1FJ8 - chains A and B; structure by X-ray diffraction, 2.27 A resolution.

# Chain A (and B)
Name: Beta-ketoacyl-[acyl carrier protein] synthase I
From: Escherichia coli
Notes: EC 2.3.1.41; chain B of this document is another copy of the same molecule, construct and numbering; everything in this record applies to it too
UniProtKB: P0A953 (FABB_ECOLI); residues 1-406 here = UniProt positions 1-406
Chain sequence (406 residues; each row starts with the number of its first residue):
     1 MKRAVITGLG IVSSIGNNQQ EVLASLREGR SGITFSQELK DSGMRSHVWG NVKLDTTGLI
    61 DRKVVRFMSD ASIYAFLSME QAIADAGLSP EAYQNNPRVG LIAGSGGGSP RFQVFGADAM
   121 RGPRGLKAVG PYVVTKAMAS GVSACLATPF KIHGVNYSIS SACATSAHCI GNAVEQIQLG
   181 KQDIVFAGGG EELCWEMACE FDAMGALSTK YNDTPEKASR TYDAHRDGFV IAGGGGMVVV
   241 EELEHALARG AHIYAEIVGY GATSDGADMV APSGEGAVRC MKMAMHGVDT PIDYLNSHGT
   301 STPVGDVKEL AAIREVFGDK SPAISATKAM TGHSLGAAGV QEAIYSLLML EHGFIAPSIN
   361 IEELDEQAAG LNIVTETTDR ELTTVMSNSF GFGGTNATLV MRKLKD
Disordered / not traced: 1, 405-406
Covalently attached groups: cerulenin (CER) linked to Cys163
Small-molecule neighbours:
  - cerulenin (CER; (2s, 3r)-3-hydroxy-4-oxo-7,10-trans,trans-dodecadienamide), molecule 1: Gly106, Gly107, Pro110, Ala162, Met197, Glu200, Phe201, His298, Thr300, His333, Leu335, Phe390, Gly391, Phe392
  - cerulenin (CER), molecule 2: Gln113, Val134, Ala137, Met138
Swiss-Prot annotation at these positions:
  - active site (For beta-ketoacyl synthase activity): Cys163, His298, His333
  - natural variant: Ala4 (A4T: In strain: MA-1 / fabB3), Ser140 (S140F: In strain: K1060 / fabB5), Gly299 (G299S: In strain: MA-1 / fabB3), Ala329 (A329V: In strain: M5 / fabB15)

# Interface between chain A and chain B
Pairs across the interface (154; chain A residue first):
  Ser42(A) - Met120(B)
  Gly43(A) - Met120(B)
  Met44(A) - Met120(B)
  Arg45(A) - Leu126(B)
  Phe67(A) - Val270(B)  hydrophobic
  Gly106(A) - Met138(B)
  Gly106(A) - Ala139(B)  hydrogen bond (backbone-backbone)
  Pro110(A) - Gln113(B)
  Gln113(A) - Ser109(B)
  Gln113(A) - Pro110(B)
  Gln113(A) - Gln113(B)  hydrogen bond
  Gln113(A) - Val114(B)
  Gln113(A) - Glu200(B)
  Val114(A) - Gln113(B)
  Val114(A) - Ala117(B)  hydrophobic
  Gly116(A) - Glu200(B)
  Ala117(A) - Val114(B)  hydrophobic
  Asp118(A) - Arg121(B)  salt bridge
  Met120(A) - Ser42(B)
  Met120(A) - Gly43(B)
  Met120(A) - Met44(B)
  Met120(A) - Cys199(B)  hydrophobic
  Arg121(A) - Val114(B)
  Arg121(A) - Asp118(B)  salt bridge
  Arg121(A) - Trp195(B)
  Leu126(A) - Arg45(B)
  Leu126(A) - Cys199(B)
  Leu126(A) - Asp202(B)
  Leu126(A) - Ala203(B)
  Val129(A) - Ala203(B)  hydrophobic
  Gly130(A) - Ala203(B)
  Pro131(A) - Ala203(B)
  Pro131(A) - Met204(B)  hydrophobic
  Val133(A) - Glu200(B)
  Val134(A) - Glu200(B)
  Val134(A) - Phe201(B)  hydrophobic
  Val134(A) - Met204(B)  hydrophobic
  Val134(A) - Phe392(B)  hydrophobic
  Thr135(A) - Met269(B)
  Thr135(A) - Val270(B)
  Met138(A) - Gly106(B)
  Met138(A) - Phe392(B)  hydrophobic
  Ala139(A) - Gly106(B)  hydrogen bond (backbone-backbone)
  Ala139(A) - Ala139(B)  hydrophobic
  Ala139(A) - Ser160(B)
  Ser140(A) - Ser160(B)
  Ser140(A) - Ser161(B)
  Ser140(A) - Ala162(B)  hydrogen bond (side chain-backbone)
  Ala144(A) - Met269(B)
  Ala144(A) - Gly393(B)
  Cys145(A) - Met269(B)  hydrophobic
  Ala147(A) - Ser264(B)
  Ala147(A) - Gly266(B)
  Thr148(A) - Gly266(B)
  Thr148(A) - Ala267(B)
  Thr148(A) - Asp268(B)
  Thr148(A) - Met269(B)  hydrogen bond
  Thr148(A) - Gly393(B)  hydrogen bond (side chain-backbone)
  Lys151(A) - Gly266(B)  hydrogen bond (side chain-backbone)
  Ile152(A) - Ser264(B)  hydrogen bond (backbone-side chain)
  Ile152(A) - Asp265(B)
  Ile152(A) - Gly266(B)  hydrogen bond (backbone-backbone)
  His153(A) - Thr263(B)
  His153(A) - Ser264(B)  hydrogen bond (backbone-backbone)
  His153(A) - Asp265(B)  hydrogen bond (side chain-backbone)
  His153(A) - Glu275(B)
  His153(A) - Arg279(B)  hydrogen bond (backbone-side chain)
  Gly154(A) - Ala262(B)
  Gly154(A) - Thr263(B)
  Gly154(A) - Ser264(B)  hydrogen bond (backbone-backbone)
  Asn156(A) - Ser264(B)  hydrogen bond
  Asn156(A) - Gly393(B)  hydrogen bond (side chain-backbone)
  Asn156(A) - Gly394(B)  hydrogen bond (side chain-backbone)
  Asn156(A) - Thr395(B)  hydrogen bond (backbone-side chain)
  Tyr157(A) - Ile159(B)  hydrophobic
  Tyr157(A) - Ser160(B)
  Tyr157(A) - Ser161(B)
  Tyr157(A) - His168(B)
  Tyr157(A) - Asn172(B)  hydrogen bond
  Ser158(A) - Ser158(B)
  Ser158(A) - Ile159(B)
  Ser158(A) - Ser160(B)  hydrogen bond (backbone-backbone)
  Ile159(A) - Tyr157(B)  hydrophobic
  Ile159(A) - Ser158(B)
  Ile159(A) - Ile159(B)  hydrophobic
  Ser160(A) - Ala139(B)
  Ser160(A) - Ser140(B)
  Ser160(A) - Tyr157(B)
  Ser160(A) - Ser158(B)  hydrogen bond (backbone-backbone)
  Ser161(A) - Ser140(B)
  Ser161(A) - Tyr157(B)
  Ala162(A) - Ser140(B)  hydrogen bond (backbone-side chain)
  His168(A) - Tyr157(B)
  Asn172(A) - Tyr157(B)  hydrogen bond
  Asn172(A) - Asn172(B)  hydrogen bond
  Glu175(A) - Gln176(B)  hydrogen bond
  Glu175(A) - Leu179(B)
  Glu175(A) - Lys181(B)  salt bridge
  Gln176(A) - Glu175(B)  hydrogen bond
  Leu179(A) - Glu175(B)
  Leu179(A) - Leu179(B)  hydrophobic
  Lys181(A) - Glu175(B)  salt bridge
  Lys181(A) - Tyr260(B)
  Trp195(A) - Ala117(B)
  Trp195(A) - Met120(B)  hydrophobic
  Trp195(A) - Arg121(B)
  Cys199(A) - Met120(B)  hydrophobic
  Cys199(A) - Leu126(B)
  Glu200(A) - Gln113(B)
  Glu200(A) - Gly116(B)
  Glu200(A) - Val133(B)
  Glu200(A) - Val134(B)
  Phe201(A) - Val134(B)  hydrophobic
  Asp202(A) - Leu126(B)
  Ala203(A) - Leu126(B)
  Ala203(A) - Val129(B)  hydrophobic
  Ala203(A) - Gly130(B)
  Ala203(A) - Pro131(B)
  Met204(A) - Pro131(B)  hydrophobic
  Met204(A) - Val134(B)  hydrophobic
  Tyr260(A) - Lys181(B)
  Ala262(A) - Gly154(B)
  Thr263(A) - His153(B)
  Thr263(A) - Gly154(B)
  Ser264(A) - Ala147(B)
  Ser264(A) - Ile152(B)  hydrogen bond (side chain-backbone)
  Ser264(A) - His153(B)  hydrogen bond (backbone-backbone)
  Ser264(A) - Gly154(B)  hydrogen bond (backbone-backbone)
  Ser264(A) - Asn156(B)  hydrogen bond
  Asp265(A) - Ile152(B)
  Asp265(A) - His153(B)  hydrogen bond (backbone-side chain)
  Gly266(A) - Ala147(B)
  Gly266(A) - Thr148(B)
  Gly266(A) - Lys151(B)
  Gly266(A) - Ile152(B)  hydrogen bond (backbone-backbone)
  Ala267(A) - Thr148(B)
  Asp268(A) - Thr148(B)
  Met269(A) - Phe67(B)  hydrophobic
  Met269(A) - Thr135(B)
  Met269(A) - Ala144(B)
  Met269(A) - Cys145(B)  hydrophobic
  Met269(A) - Thr148(B)
  Val270(A) - Phe67(B)  hydrophobic
  Val270(A) - Thr135(B)
  Glu275(A) - His153(B)  salt bridge
  Arg279(A) - His153(B)  hydrogen bond (side chain-backbone)
  Phe392(A) - Val134(B)  hydrophobic
  Phe392(A) - Met138(B)  hydrophobic
  Phe392(A) - Ala144(B)
  Gly393(A) - Ala144(B)
  Gly393(A) - Thr148(B)  hydrogen bond (backbone-side chain)
  Gly393(A) - Asn156(B)  hydrogen bond (backbone-side chain)
  Gly394(A) - Asn156(B)  hydrogen bond (backbone-side chain)
  Thr395(A) - Asn156(B)  hydrogen bond (side chain-backbone)
Also at the interface, not in a pair above, chain A (73 interface residues in all): Ser105, Gly107, Ser109, Phe112, Val155
Also at the interface, not in a pair above, chain B (76 interface residues in all): Ser105, Gly107, Phe112, Ala137, Ser143, Val155, Gln178

# Summary
73 residues of chain A face 76 of chain B across their interface; the contacts include 36 hydrogen bonds and 5
salt bridges. Polar contacts include Asp118(A)-Arg121(B), Glu175(A)-Lys181(B) and Glu275(A)-His153(B). Ligands
of chain A: cerulenin. Cerulenin is covalently linked to Cys163(A).
Both chains are Beta-ketoacyl-[acyl carrier protein] synthase I (Escherichia coli). Entry 1FJ8 (The structure
of beta-ketoacyl-[acyl carrier protein] synthase I in complex with cerulenin, implications for drug design)
was determined by X-ray diffraction.
